4PE0 - chains X and A; structure by X-ray diffraction, 1.08 A resolution.

[Chain X (and A)]
Protein: Protein S100-B
Organism: Bos taurus
Notes: chain A of this document is another copy of the same molecule, construct and numbering; everything in this record applies to it too
UniProtKB: P02638 (S100B_BOVIN); residues 0-91 here correspond to UniProt positions 1-92 (UniProt number = residue number + 1)
Sequence (92 residues; numbered 0 to 91; the number before each row is that of its first residue; numbering starts at 0):
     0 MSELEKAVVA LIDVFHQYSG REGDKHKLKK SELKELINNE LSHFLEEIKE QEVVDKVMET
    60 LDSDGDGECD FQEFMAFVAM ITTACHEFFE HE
Disordered / not traced: 89-91 (chain A: fully traced)
Swiss-Prot annotation at these positions:
  - binding site (Zn(2+)): His15, His25, His85, His90
  - binding site (Ca(2+)): Ser18, Glu21, Asp23, Asp61, Asp63, Asp65, Glu67, Glu72
  - modified residue: Ser1 (N-acetylserine)
Glycans and other covalent adducts: SBi4434 (NQS) linked to Cys84
Ion coordination: Ca2+ site 1: Ser18, Glu21, Asp23, Lys26, Glu31; Ca2+ site 2: Asp61, Asp63, Asp65, Glu67, Glu72
Ligand contacts: SBi4434 (NQS; 2-[(2-hydroxyethyl)sulfanyl]naphthalene-1,4-dione): His42, Phe43, Leu44, Ile80, Ala83, Phe87, Phe88
Reported in the primary citation:
  - binding site for SBi4434: Phe43, Cys84, Phe87, Phe88
  - conformationally variable residues (side-chain flip): His85

[Chain X / chain A interface]
Pairs across the interface - 49 pairs, chain X then chain A:
  Ser1(X) with Glu39(A), hydrogen bond (side chain-backbone)
  Glu2(X) with Ala9(A); Asp12(A); Val13(A); Gln16(A), hydrogen bond
  Leu3(X) with Leu10(A), hydrophobic; Glu39(A); Leu40(A), hydrophobic
  Glu4(X) with Glu39(A); Leu40(A); Ser41(A), hydrogen bond (side chain-backbone); His42(A), salt bridge; Phe43(A), hydrogen bond (side chain-backbone)
  Ala6(X) with Ala6(A)
  Val7(X) with Thr81(A)
  Leu10(X) with Leu3(A), hydrophobic
  Ile11(X) with Thr81(A); Cys84(A), hydrophobic; His85(A)
  Val13(X) with Leu3(A), hydrophobic
  His25(X) with Glu89(A), salt bridge; His90(A); Glu91(A)
  Leu35(X) with Leu3(A), hydrophobic
  Glu39(X) with Ser1(A), hydrogen bond (backbone-side chain); Glu4(A)
  Leu40(X) with Leu3(A), hydrophobic; Glu4(A)
  Ser41(X) with Glu4(A), hydrogen bond (backbone-side chain)
  His42(X) with Met0(A); Glu4(A), salt bridge
  Phe43(X) with Met0(A), hydrophobic; Glu4(A); Val7(A), hydrophobic; Val8(A), hydrophobic
  Phe70(X) with Thr81(A); His85(A)
  Met74(X) with Ala78(A), hydrophobic; Thr81(A)
  Ala78(X) with Met74(A), hydrophobic
  Thr81(X) with Val7(A); Ile11(A); Phe70(A); Met74(A)
  Cys84(X) with Val7(A), hydrophobic; Ile11(A), hydrophobic
  His85(X) with Ile11(A); His15(A), hydrogen bond; Phe70(A)
Other interface residues (no listed pair), chain X (30 interface residues in all): Met0, Val8, Ala9, His15, Phe73, Val77, Ile80, Thr82
Other interface residues (no listed pair), chain A (36 interface residues in all): Glu2, Phe14, Leu35, Asn38, Phe73, Val77, Ile80, Thr82

[In short]
Chain X and chain A form an interface of 30 and 36 residues respectively, with 7 hydrogen bonds and 3 salt
bridges. Among the polar pairs are Glu4(X)-His42(A), His25(X)-Glu89(A) and Ser1(X)-Glu39(A). SBi4434 is
covalently linked to Cys84(X). From the paper: a binding site for SBi4434 at Phe43(X), Cys84(X) and Phe87(X)
among others; conformational variability at His85(X).
Both chains are Protein S100-B (Bos taurus). Entry 4PE0 (Crystal Structure of Calcium-loaded S100B bound to
SBi4434) was determined by X-ray diffraction together with 4PDZ, 4PE1, 4PE4 and 4PE7 from the same study.
